Entry 8OYB (X-ray diffraction, 2.25 A resolution); this record covers chains A and D of the 3 polymer chains in the assembly.

== Chain A ==
Molecule: Deoxyribodipyrimidine photo-lyase
Organism: Methanosarcina mazei Go1
Notes: EC 4.1.99.3
UniProtKB: Q8PYK9 (Q8PYK9_METMA); numbering as in UniProt (aligned over 1-464)
Sequence (498 residues; row label = number of the first residue in the row; numbers below 1 keep their minus sign (Met-19 is residue -19)):
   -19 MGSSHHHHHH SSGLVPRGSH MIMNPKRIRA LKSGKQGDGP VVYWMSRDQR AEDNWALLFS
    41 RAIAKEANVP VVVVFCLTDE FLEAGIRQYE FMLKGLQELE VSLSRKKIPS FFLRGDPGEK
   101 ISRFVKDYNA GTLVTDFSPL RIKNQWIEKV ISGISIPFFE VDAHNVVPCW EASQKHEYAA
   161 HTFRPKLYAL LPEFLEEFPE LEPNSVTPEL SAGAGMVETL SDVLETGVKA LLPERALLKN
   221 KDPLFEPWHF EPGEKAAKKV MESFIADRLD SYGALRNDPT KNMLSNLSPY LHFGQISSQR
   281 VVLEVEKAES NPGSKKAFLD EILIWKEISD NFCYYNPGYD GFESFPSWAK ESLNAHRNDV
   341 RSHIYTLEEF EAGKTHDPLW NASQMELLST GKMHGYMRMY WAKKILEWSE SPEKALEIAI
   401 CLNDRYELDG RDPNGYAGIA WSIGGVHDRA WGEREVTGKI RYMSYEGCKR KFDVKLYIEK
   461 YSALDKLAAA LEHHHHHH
Unresolved in the structure: -19 to 1, 190-198, 470-478
Differences from the reference sequence: initiating methionine (-19); expression tag (-18 to 0, 465-478)
Ligand contacts: dihydroflavine-adenine dinucleotide (FDA): Tyr252, Leu264, Ser265, Asn266, Leu267, Ser268, Leu271, Phe298, Glu301, Ile302, Trp305, Lys306, Ser309, Lys372, Met373, Gly375, Arg378, Met379, Trp381, Ala382, Asn403, Glu407, Asp409, Gly410, Asp412, Asn414, Gly415, Gly418, Ile419, Ser422

== Chain D ==
Molecule: Counterstrand-oligonucleotide
Sequence (14 nucleotides; numbered 1 to 14; the number before each row is that of its first residue):
     1 TTGCGCGAAG CCGA

== Interface between chain A and chain D ==
Contacting residue pairs (25):
  Glu157(A) - DG13(D)  phosphate contact
  Tyr158(A) - DC11(D)  sugar contact
  Tyr158(A) - DC12(D)  phosphate contact
  Thr162(A) - DC12(D)  phosphate contact
  Thr162(A) - DG13(D)  phosphate contact
  Lys166(A) - DG13(D)  salt bridge to the phosphate
  Trp328(A) - DG10(D)  phosphate contact
  Arg429(A) - DA8(D)  hydrogen bond to the base
  Arg429(A) - DA9(D)  hydrogen bond to the base
  Arg429(A) - DG10(D)  base contact
  Ala430(A) - DA9(D)  sugar contact
  Ala430(A) - DG10(D)  sugar contact
  Trp431(A) - DA8(D)  base contact
  Trp431(A) - DA9(D)  sugar contact
  Gly432(A) - DA8(D)  phosphate contact
  Gly432(A) - DA9(D)  sugar contact
  Glu433(A) - DA9(D)  hydrogen bond to the phosphate
  Lys439(A) - DA9(D)  hydrogen bond to the phosphate
  Lys439(A) - DG10(D)  salt bridge to the phosphate
  Lys449(A) - DT1(D)  phosphate contact
  Arg450(A) - DT1(D)  sugar contact
  Arg450(A) - DT2(D)  base contact
  Arg450(A) - DG3(D)  hydrogen bond to the base
  Lys451(A) - DT1(D)  phosphate contact
  Phe452(A) - DT1(D)  hydrogen bond to the phosphate
Interface residues without a listed pair, chain A (17 interface residues in all): His161, Asp453
Interface residues without a listed pair, chain D (10 interface residues in all): DC4

== Summary ==
Chain A and chain D form an interface of 17 and 10 residues respectively; the contacts include 6 hydrogen
bonds and 2 salt bridges. Polar pairs include Arg429(A)-DA8(D), Arg429(A)-DA9(D) and Arg450(A)-DG3(D). Chain A
binds dihydroflavine-adenine dinucleotide.
Here chain A is Deoxyribodipyrimidine photo-lyase (Methanosarcina mazei Go1) and chain D is
Counterstrand-oligonucleotide. Entry 8OYB (Time-resolved SFX structure of the class II photolyase complexed
with a thymine dimer (30 microsecond pump-probe ...) was determined by X-ray diffraction, deposited together
with 8OET, 8OY3, 8OY4, 8OY5, 8OY6, 8OY7 and 4 further entries.
